Entry 6LQD (electron microscopy, 3.26 A resolution); this record covers chains A and D of the 4 polymer chains in the assembly.

Chain A:
Name: Capsid protein VP1
From: Human enterovirus 71
Notes: EC 3.4.22.29, 3.6.1.15, 3.4.22.28, 2.7.7.48
Reference sequence: B2ZUN0 (B2ZUN0_HE71); residues 1-297 here correspond to UniProt positions 566-862 (UniProt number = residue number + 565)
Sequence (297 residues; numbered 1 to 297; the number before each row is that of its first residue):
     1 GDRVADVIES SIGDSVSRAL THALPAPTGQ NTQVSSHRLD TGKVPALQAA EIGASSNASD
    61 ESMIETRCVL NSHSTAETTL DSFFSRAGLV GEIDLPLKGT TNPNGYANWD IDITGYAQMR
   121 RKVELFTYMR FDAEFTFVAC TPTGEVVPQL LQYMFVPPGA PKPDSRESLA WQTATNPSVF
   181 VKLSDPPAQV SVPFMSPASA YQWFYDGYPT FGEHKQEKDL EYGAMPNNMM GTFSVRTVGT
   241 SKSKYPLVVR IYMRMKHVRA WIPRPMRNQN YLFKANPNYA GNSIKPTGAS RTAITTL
Differences from the reference sequence: conflict M225 (Cys790 in B2ZUN0)
Residues lining bound ligands: EQ9 (1-(2-azanylpyridin-4-yl)-3-[5-[4-(5-methyl-1,2,4-oxadiazol-3-yl)phenoxy]pentyl]imidazolidin-2-one): I111, D112, I113, T114, F131, F135, F137, F155, P177, S178, V179, V190, V192, M195, Y201, Q202, W203, N228, M230, F233

Chain D:
Name: Capsid protein VP4
From: Human enterovirus 71
Notes: EC 3.4.22.29, 3.6.1.15, 3.4.22.28, 2.7.7.48
Reference sequence: B2ZUN0 (B2ZUN0_HE71); residue numbers follow UniProt; this construct covers 1-69
Sequence (69 residues; row label = number of the first residue in the row):
     1 MGSQVSTQRS GSHENSNSAT EGSTINYTTI NYYKDSYAAT AGKQSLKQDP DKFANPVKDI
    61 FTEMAAPLK
Disordered / not traced: 1-11

Interface between chain A and chain D:
Residue-residue contacts - 45 pairs, chain A then chain D:
  L20(A) - P56(D)
  L20(A) - V57(D)
  T21(A) - D49(D)  hydrogen bond
  T21(A) - D51(D)
  A23(A) - Q48(D)
  L24(A) - K47(D)
  L24(A) - Q48(D)  hydrogen bond (backbone-backbone)
  P25(A) - L46(D)
  A26(A) - L46(D)  hydrogen bond (backbone-backbone)
  A26(A) - Q48(D)
  P27(A) - L46(D)  hydrophobic
  R38(A) - M64(D)
  G42(A) - M64(D)
  K43(A) - M64(D)
  V44(A) - M64(D)  hydrogen bond (backbone-backbone)
  P45(A) - E63(D)
  P45(A) - M64(D)  hydrophobic
  Q48(A) - F61(D)
  A49(A) - L68(D)  hydrophobic
  I52(A) - V57(D)  hydrophobic
  A54(A) - A54(D)
  S55(A) - A54(D)  hydrogen bond (backbone-backbone)
  N57(A) - F61(D)
  N57(A) - E63(D)
  S59(A) - E63(D)
  S62(A) - E63(D)  hydrogen bond
  T75(A) - L46(D)
  T79(A) - Q44(D)
  D81(A) - Q44(D)  hydrogen bond
  R130(A) - A19(D)  hydrogen bond (side chain-backbone)
  D132(A) - S18(D)
  D132(A) - A19(D)
  D132(A) - Y37(D)
  S191(A) - A38(D)
  V192(A) - Y37(D)
  P193(A) - Y37(D)
  K256(A) - Y37(D)
  K256(A) - A38(D)
  K256(A) - A39(D)  hydrogen bond (side chain-backbone)
  H257(A) - S18(D)  hydrogen bond
  H257(A) - A19(D)
  H257(A) - S36(D)
  H257(A) - T40(D)  hydrogen bond (side chain-backbone)
  H257(A) - A41(D)
  P263(A) - F53(D)  hydrophobic
Other interface residues (no listed pair), chain A (38 interface residues in all): H22, L47, A58, A76, L80, V258, R259
Other interface residues (no listed pair), chain D (30 interface residues in all): T20, S23, Y27, K52, N55, T62, A66, P67

Overview:
38 residues of chain A face 30 of chain D across their interface; the contacts include 11 hydrogen bonds.
Polar pairs include T21(A)-D49(D), S62(A)-E63(D) and D81(A)-Q44(D). Ligands of chain A: compound EQ9.
Here chain A is Capsid protein VP1 and chain D is Capsid protein VP4, both from Human enterovirus 71. Entry
6LQD (Structure of Enterovirus 71 in complex with NLD-22) was determined by electron microscopy.
